PDB entry 9CI8 | electron microscopy, 3.01 A resolution | chains b and m of the 12 polymer chains in the assembly

== Chain b ==
Molecule: T-cell surface glycoprotein CD3 zeta chain
Source organism: Homo sapiens
Reference sequence: P20963 (CD3Z_HUMAN); residues 27-57 here = UniProt positions 27-57
Sequence (31 residues; row label = number of the first residue in the row):
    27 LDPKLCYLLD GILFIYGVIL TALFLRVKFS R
UniProt features mapped onto this chain:
  - mutagenesis: Asp36 (D36E/L/V: Decreases cell surface expression of IgG Fc receptor complex)

== Chain m ==
Molecule: T cell receptor delta constant
Source organism: Homo sapiens
Reference sequence: A0A075B6X2 (A0A075B6X2_HUMAN); residues 238-273 here correspond to UniProt positions 119-154 (UniProt number = residue number - 119)
Sequence (36 residues; numbered 238 to 273; the number before each row is that of its first residue):
   238 HTEKVNMMSL TVLGLRMLFA KTVAVNFLLT AKLFFL

== Interface between chain b and chain m ==
Pairs across the interface (13; chain b residue first):
  Tyr33(b) - Val249(m)
  Asp36(b) - Arg253(m)  salt bridge
  Phe40(b) - Phe256(m)  hydrophobic
  Phe40(b) - Ala257(m)  hydrophobic
  Phe40(b) - Val260(m)  hydrophobic
  Thr47(b) - Phe264(m)
  Ala48(b) - Phe264(m)  hydrophobic
  Leu51(b) - Ala268(m)  hydrophobic
  Leu51(b) - Phe272(m)  hydrophobic
  Arg52(b) - Phe271(m)
  Arg52(b) - Phe272(m)
  Phe55(b) - Phe272(m)  hydrophobic
  Ser56(b) - Phe272(m)
Other interface residues (no listed pair), chain b (10 interface residues in all): Arg57

== Overview ==
10 residues of chain b and 9 residues of chain m are in contact, with 1 salt bridge. The salt-bridged pair is
Asp36(b)-Arg253(m). From UniProt: one mutagenesis site on chain b.
Here chain b is T-cell surface glycoprotein CD3 zeta chain and chain m is T cell receptor delta constant, both
from Homo sapiens. Entry 9CI8 (T cell receptor complex) was determined by electron microscopy together with
9CIA from the same study.
